Entry 2HLD (X-ray diffraction, 2.80 A resolution); this record covers chains B and G of the 9 polymer chains in the assembly.

Chain B:
Protein: ATP synthase alpha chain, mitochondrial
Source organism: Saccharomyces cerevisiae
Notes: EC 3.6.3.14
UniProtKB: P07251 (ATPA_YEAST); residues 1-510 here correspond to UniProt positions 36-545 (UniProt number = residue number + 35)
Amino-acid sequence (510 residues; row label = number of the first residue in the row):
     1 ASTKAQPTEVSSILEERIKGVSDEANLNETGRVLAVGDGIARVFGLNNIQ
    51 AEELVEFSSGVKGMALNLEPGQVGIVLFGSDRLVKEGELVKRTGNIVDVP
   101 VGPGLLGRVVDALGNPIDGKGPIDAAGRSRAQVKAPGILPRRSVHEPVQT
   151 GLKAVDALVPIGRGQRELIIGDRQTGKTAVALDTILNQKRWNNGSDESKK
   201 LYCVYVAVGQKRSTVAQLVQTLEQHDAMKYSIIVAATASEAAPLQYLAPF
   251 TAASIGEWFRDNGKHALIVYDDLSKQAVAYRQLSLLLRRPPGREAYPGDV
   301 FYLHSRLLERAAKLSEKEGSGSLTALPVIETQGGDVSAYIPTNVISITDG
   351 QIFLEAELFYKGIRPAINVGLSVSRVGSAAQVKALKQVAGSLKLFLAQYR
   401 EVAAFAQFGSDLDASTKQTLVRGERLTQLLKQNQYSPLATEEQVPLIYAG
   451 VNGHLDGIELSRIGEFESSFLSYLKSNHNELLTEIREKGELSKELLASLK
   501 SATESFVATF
Disordered / not traced: 1-24, 408-409, 510
Ion coordination: Mg2+: Thr-178 (together with AMP-PNP)
Residues lining bound ligands:
  - AMP-PNP (ANP; phosphoaminophosphonic acid-adenylate ester), molecule 1: Asp-172, Arg-173, Gln-174, Thr-175, Gly-176, Lys-177, Thr-178, Ala-179, Glu-330, Phe-359, Arg-364, Pro-365, Gln-432, Asn-433, Gln-434
  - AMP-PNP (ANP), molecule 2: Ile-345, Ser-346, Val-373, Arg-375
Swiss-Prot annotation at these positions:
  - binding site (ATP): Gly-171 to Thr-178
  - site: Ser-372 (Required for activity)
  - modified residue (Phosphoserine): Ser-22, Ser-143
What the authors report for this chain:
  - catalytic residues: Arg-375 (citing earlier work)
  - binding site for AMP-PNP: Ser-374, Arg-375
  - binding site for phosphate ion: Arg-375

Chain G:
Protein: ATP synthase gamma chain, mitochondrial
Source organism: Saccharomyces cerevisiae
Notes: EC 3.6.3.14
UniProtKB: P38077 (ATPG_YEAST); residues 1-278 here correspond to UniProt positions 34-311 (UniProt number = residue number + 33)
Amino-acid sequence (278 residues; each row starts with the number of its first residue):
     1 ATLKEVEMRLKSIKNIEKITKTMKIVASTRLSKAEKAKISAKKMDEAEQL
    51 FYKNAETKNLDVEATETGAPKELIVAITSDKGLCGSIHSQLAKAVRRHLN
   101 DQPNADIVTIGDKIKMQLLRTHPNNIKLSINGIGKDAPTFQESALIADKL
   151 LSVMKAGTYPKISIFYNDPVSSLSFEPSEKPIFNAKTIEQSPSFGKFEID
   201 TDANVPRDLFEYTLANQMLTAMAQGYAAEISARRNAMDNASKNAGDMINR
   251 YSILYNRTRQAVITNELVDIITGASSLG
Disordered / not traced: 60-70, 277-278

How chain B and chain G interact:
Contacting residue pairs - 4 pairs, chain B then chain G:
  Pro-291(B) with Val-268(G), hydrophobic
  Ala-295(B) with Thr-264(G)
  Asp-335(B) with Arg-257(G), salt bridge
  Gln-407(B) with Lys-242(G), hydrogen bond
Interface residues without a listed pair, chain B (7 interface residues in all): Glu-294, Gln-332, Gly-333
Interface residues without a listed pair, chain G (5 interface residues in all): Ile-253

Overview:
The interface between chain B and chain G involves 7 residues on one side and 5 on the other, with 1 hydrogen
bond and 1 salt bridge. Polar contacts include Asp-335(B)/Arg-257(G) and Gln-407(B)/Lys-242(G). Chain B binds
AMP-PNP. From the paper: the catalytic residue Arg-375(B); a binding site for AMP-PNP at Ser-374(B) and
Arg-375(B).
Chain B is ATP synthase alpha chain, mitochondrial and chain G is ATP synthase gamma chain, mitochondrial,
both from Saccharomyces cerevisiae; the structure, Crystal structure of yeast mitochondrial F1-ATPase, was
determined by X-ray diffraction.
